9Q93 - chains 4 and 5 of the 14 polymer chains in the assembly; structure by electron microscopy, 6.60 A resolution (low resolution: residue-level contacts below are approximate; hydrogen-bond / salt-bridge calls are withheld).

Chain 4 (and 5):
Molecule: Psp operon transcriptional activator
Organism: Escherichia coli K-12
Notes: chain 5 of this document is another copy of the same molecule, construct and numbering; everything in this record applies to it too
Reference sequence: P37344 (PSPF_ECOLI); residue numbers follow UniProt; this construct covers 1-259
Sequence (259 residues; each row starts with the number of its first residue):
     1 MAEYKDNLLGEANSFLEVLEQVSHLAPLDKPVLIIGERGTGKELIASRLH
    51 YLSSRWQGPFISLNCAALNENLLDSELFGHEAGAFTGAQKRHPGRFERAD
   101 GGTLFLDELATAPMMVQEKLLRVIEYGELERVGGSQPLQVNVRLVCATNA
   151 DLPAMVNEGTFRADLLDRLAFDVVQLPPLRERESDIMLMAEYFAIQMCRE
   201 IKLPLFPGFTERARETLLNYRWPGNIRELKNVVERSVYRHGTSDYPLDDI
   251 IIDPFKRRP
Ligand contacts:
  - ADP (adenosine-5'-diphosphate): Leu-8, Leu-9, Gly-10, Arg-38, Gly-39, Thr-40, Gly-41, Glu-43, Leu-44, Met-189, Phe-193, Ile-226, Arg-227, Lys-230
  - aluminium fluoride (AF3): Glu-37, Arg-38, Gly-39, Thr-40, Glu-43
Swiss-Prot annotation at these positions:
  - binding site (ATP): Gly-36 to Glu-43, Ala-99 to Glu-108
What the authors report for this chain:
  - catalytic residues: Asn-64, Asp-107, Glu-108, Arg-162, Arg-168 (citing earlier work)

Chain 4 / chain 5 interface:
Contacting residue pairs - 13 pairs, chain 4 then chain 5:
  Arg-38(4) / Asp-164(5)
  Gly-39(4) / Asp-164(5)
  Ala-66(4) / Met-115(5)
  Ala-66(4) / Glu-118(5)
  Ala-66(4) / Lys-119(5)
  Ala-67(4) / Lys-119(5)
  Phe-85(4) / Gly-83(5)
  Thr-86(4) / Ala-82(5)
  Thr-86(4) / Gly-83(5)
  Gly-87(4) / Ala-82(5)
  Gly-87(4) / Gly-83(5)
  Gly-87(4) / Ala-88(5)
  Gly-87(4) / Gln-89(5)
Other interface residues (no listed pair), chain 4 (9 interface residues in all): Asn-64, Asn-69
Other interface residues (no listed pair), chain 5 (12 interface residues in all): Ser-75, Met-114, Val-116, Arg-122

In short:
Chain 4 and chain 5 form an interface of 9 and 12 residues respectively. Bound to chain 4: ADP and aluminium
fluoride. UniProt lists 18 ATP-binding residues on chain 4. The paper reports catalytic residues Asn-64(4),
Asp-107(4) and Glu-108(4) among others.
Chain 4 and chain 5 are both Psp operon transcriptional activator (Escherichia coli K-12); the structure,
CryoEM structure of bacterial transcription intermediate complex mediated by activator PspF containing nifH
promoter DNA containing ..., was determined by electron microscopy, deposited together with 9Q91, 9Q92, 9Q94,
9Q95, 9Q96, 9Q97 and 9Q98.
